PDB entry 8JW0 | electron microscopy, 2.90 A resolution | chains l and J of the 29 polymer chains in the assembly

[Chain l]
Name: Photosystem I PsaL
Source organism: Amphidinium carterae
Amino-acid sequence (253 residues; numbered 206 to 458; the number before each row is that of its first residue):
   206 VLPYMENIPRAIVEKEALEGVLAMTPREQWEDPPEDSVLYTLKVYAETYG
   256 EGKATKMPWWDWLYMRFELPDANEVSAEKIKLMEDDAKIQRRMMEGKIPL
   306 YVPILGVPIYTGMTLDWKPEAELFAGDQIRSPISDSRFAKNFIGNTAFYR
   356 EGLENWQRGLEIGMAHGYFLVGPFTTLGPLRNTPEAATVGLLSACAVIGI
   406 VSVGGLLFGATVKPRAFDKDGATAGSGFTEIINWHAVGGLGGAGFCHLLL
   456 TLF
Metal / ion sites: chlorophyll a Mg site 1 near Pro308 (its only coordinating residue here); chlorophyll a Mg site 2 near Glu366 (its only coordinating residue here)
Small-molecule neighbours:
  - beta-carotene (BCR), molecule 1: Phe353, Ile367, His371, Val406, Gly409, Gly410, Leu412, Phe413, Phe433, Ile437, His440
  - beta-carotene (BCR), molecule 2: Leu365, Met369, Ala370, Tyr373, Phe374, Val442, Gly446, Gly447, Phe450
  - beta-carotene (BCR), molecule 3: Phe379, Ser398, Ala401, Val402, Ile405
  - chlorophyll a (CLA), molecule 1: Trp265, Leu268, Tyr269, Phe272
  - chlorophyll a (CLA), molecule 2: Trp267, Leu268, Arg271, Phe272
  - chlorophyll a (CLA), molecule 3: Ile303, Pro304, Leu305, Tyr306, Val307, Pro308, Gly311, Pro313, Met318, Leu320, Trp322, Ser336, Pro337, Ile338
  - chlorophyll a (CLA), molecule 4: Val307, Pro308, Ile309, Leu310, Gly311, Pro313
  - chlorophyll a (CLA), molecule 5: Ile334, Ser336, Ile338, Ser339, Phe343, Ala344, Phe347, Ile348
  - chlorophyll a (CLA), molecule 6: Ile338, Phe343, Phe347, Thr351, Ala352, Phe353, Glu366, Ile367, Ala370, His371, Phe374
  - chlorophyll a (CLA), molecule 7: Phe347, Asn350, Thr351, Arg355, Leu358, Gln362, Glu366, Met369, Ala370, Phe450
  - chlorophyll a (CLA), molecule 8: His371, Phe374, Leu375, Val402, Val406, Phe413, Thr416, Val417
  - chlorophyll a (CLA), molecule 9: Tyr373, Phe374, Gly377, Pro378, Thr380, Thr381, Leu382, Phe450, Cys451, Leu454, Leu455, Leu457, Phe458
  - chlorophyll a (CLA), molecule 10: Phe374, Leu375, Pro378, Phe379, Leu382, Gly383, Pro384, Arg386
  - chlorophyll a (CLA), molecule 11: Pro384, Leu385, Val394, Leu397, Ser398
  - chlorophyll a (CLA), molecule 12: Thr393, Leu396, Leu397, Cys400, Leu445, Gly446, Gly449, His452, Leu453, Thr456
  - chlorophyll a (CLA), molecule 13: Leu397, Cys400, Ala401, Gly404, Ile405, Ser407, Val408, Asn438, Ala441, Val442, Leu445
  - chlorophyll a (CLA), molecule 14: Ile405, Val406, Gly409, Leu412, Phe413
  - chlorophyll a (CLA), molecule 15: Ser431, Thr434, Glu435, Asn438, Trp439, Val442
  - Dinoxanthin (UIX; [(1S,5R)-3,3,5-trimethyl-5-oxidanyl-4-[(3E,5E,7E,9E,11E,13E,15E,17E)-3,7,12,16-tetramethyl-18-[(1S,4S,6R)-2,2,6-trimethyl-4-oxidanyl-7-oxabicyclo[4.1.0]heptan-1-yl]octadeca-1,3,5,7,9,11,13,15,17-nonaenylidene]cyclohexyl] ethanoate), molecule 1: Leu305, Val307, Ile309, Thr316
  - Dinoxanthin (UIX), molecule 2: Trp361, Trp439, Leu453, Leu457

[Chain J]
Name: Chlorophyll a-chlorophyll c-peridinin-protein-complex I-3, acpPCI-3
Source organism: Amphidinium carterae
Amino-acid sequence (165 residues; numbered 83 to 247; the number before each row is that of its first residue):
    83 REAPKVLAGTGGPLPESFWDPAGFTNNKTDEELLFYRAAELKHGRIAMAA
   133 VVGWFTNASGFHYLGDLWLKKPASDNPIEAFNQLSLLGVFQMVFFIGCLE
   183 WLTTVPCPPPKDAPWDVIGMSDVLEEDTDENPMAEYKKIQMQELNNSRLA
   233 MVAIIGLIVQATTTG
Metal / ion sites: chlorophyll a Mg near Gln173 (its only coordinating residue here); Chlorophyll c1 Mg near Asn228 (its only coordinating residue here)
Small-molecule neighbours:
  - chlorophyll a (CLA), molecule 1: Leu89, Thr92, Gly93, Gly94, Ser99, Phe100, Trp101, Asp102, Phe106, Thr107, Leu115, Tyr118, Arg119, Ala121, Glu122, His125, Arg230, Met233, Val234, Ile237
  - chlorophyll a (CLA), molecule 2: Pro95, Leu96, Pro97, Lys220, Met223, Gln224, Asn227, Asn228, Leu231
  - chlorophyll a (CLA), molecule 3: Phe117, Tyr118, Ala121, His125, Ile237
  - chlorophyll a (CLA), molecule 4: Phe117, Ala120, Ala121, Lys124, His125, Ile128, Val175, Ile178, Gly179, Glu182, Thr186
  - chlorophyll a (CLA), molecule 5: Arg127, Met130, Trp197, Asp198, Val199, Ile200, Met202, Tyr218, Ile221, Gln222, Gln224, Glu225, Asn228
  - chlorophyll a (CLA), molecule 6: Ile128, Ala131, Ala132, Val134, Gly135, Thr138, Asn139, Phe143, His144, Tyr145, Leu146, Gly147, Asp148, Trp150, Ala162, Phe163, Leu166, Met174
  - chlorophyll a (CLA), molecule 7: Trp150, Leu166, Ser167, Leu169, Gly170, Gln173, Met174, Phe177
  - chlorophyll a (CLA), molecule 8: Phe176, Cys180, Trp183, Leu184, Pro188
  - chlorophyll a (CLA), molecule 9: Leu181, Leu184, Thr185, Ile200
  - chlorophyll a (CLA), molecule 10: Val234, Ala235, Ile237, Gly238, Val241, Gln242, Thr245, Thr246
  - Diadinoxanthin (DD6; (3S,3'R,5R,6S,7cis)-7',8'-didehydro-5,6-dihydro-5,6-epoxy-beta,beta-carotene-3,3'-diol), molecule 1: Gly93, Gly94, Pro95, Asn227, Arg230, Leu231, Val234
  - Diadinoxanthin (DD6), molecule 2: Trp101, Asp102, Pro103, Ala104, Phe106, His125, Ile128, Ala129, Ala132, Trp136, Asn139, Pro159, Ile160, Phe163, Met233, Val234, Ile236, Ile237
  - Diadinoxanthin (DD6), molecule 3: Lys124, Arg127, Ile128, Leu146, Leu149, Trp150, Phe177, Ile178, Leu181, Glu182, Val199
  - Chlorophyll c1 (KC1): Val134, Ile221, Gln224, Asn228, Leu231
  - Dinoxanthin (UIX; [(1S,5R)-3,3,5-trimethyl-5-oxidanyl-4-[(3E,5E,7E,9E,11E,13E,15E,17E)-3,7,12,16-tetramethyl-18-[(1S,4S,6R)-2,2,6-trimethyl-4-oxidanyl-7-oxabicyclo[4.1.0]heptan-1-yl]octadeca-1,3,5,7,9,11,13,15,17-nonaenylidene]cyclohexyl] ethanoate): Met130, Val133, Val134, Phe137, Asn228, Leu231, Ala232, Ala235, Leu239, Gln242

[Interface between chain l and chain J]
Contacting residue pairs - 47 pairs, chain l then chain J:
  Asp291(l) - Pro214(J)
  Ile294(l) - Glu212(J)
  Ile294(l) - Pro214(J)
  Gln295(l) - Asn213(J)
  Gln295(l) - Pro214(J)
  Gln295(l) - Met215(J)
  Met298(l) - Glu207(J)
  Met298(l) - Glu212(J)
  Met298(l) - Asn213(J)
  Lys302(l) - Glu207(J)
  Pro304(l) - Met215(J)  hydrophobic
  Tyr306(l) - Met215(J)
  Tyr315(l) - Met215(J)  hydrogen bond (side chain-backbone)
  Tyr315(l) - Glu217(J)
  Thr316(l) - Ile221(J)
  Gly317(l) - Glu217(J)  hydrogen bond (backbone-backbone)
  Gly317(l) - Tyr218(J)  hydrogen bond (backbone-backbone)
  Gly317(l) - Ile221(J)
  Met318(l) - Met202(J)  hydrophobic
  Met318(l) - Leu206(J)  hydrophobic
  Thr319(l) - Leu206(J)
  Thr319(l) - Glu207(J)  hydrogen bond
  Thr319(l) - Asn213(J)
  Leu320(l) - Val205(J)
  Asp321(l) - Val205(J)  hydrogen bond (backbone-backbone)
  Asp321(l) - Glu207(J)
  Arg335(l) - Asp204(J)  hydrogen bond (side chain-backbone)
  Arg335(l) - Val205(J)
  Pro337(l) - Met202(J)  hydrophobic
  Pro337(l) - Val205(J)  hydrophobic
  Asp340(l) - Val205(J)
  Ser341(l) - Ile200(J)  hydrogen bond (side chain-backbone)
  Ser341(l) - Gly201(J)
  Ser341(l) - Val205(J)
  Arg342(l) - Pro190(J)
  Arg342(l) - Pro192(J)
  Arg342(l) - Ile200(J)
  Arg342(l) - Gly201(J)  hydrogen bond (backbone-backbone)
  Arg342(l) - Asp204(J)  salt bridge
  Phe343(l) - Cys189(J)
  Phe343(l) - Val199(J)
  Phe343(l) - Ile200(J)  hydrogen bond (backbone-backbone)
  Lys345(l) - Asp204(J)  salt bridge
  Asn346(l) - Pro188(J)
  Asn346(l) - Cys189(J)  hydrogen bond (backbone-side chain)
  Phe347(l) - Cys189(J)  hydrogen bond (backbone-side chain)
  Asn350(l) - Pro188(J)  hydrogen bond (side chain-backbone)
Interface residues without a listed pair, chain l (25 interface residues in all): Ser336
Interface residues without a listed pair, chain J (22 interface residues in all): Leu184, Thr185, Glu208

[Summary]
25 residues of chain l face 22 of chain J across their interface, with 12 hydrogen bonds and 2 salt bridges.
Polar contacts include Arg342(l)-Asp204(J), Lys345(l)-Asp204(J) and Tyr315(l)-Met215(J). 2 chlorophyll a
molecules and one Dinoxanthin molecule are bound between chain l and chain J.
Chain l is Photosystem I PsaL and chain J is Chlorophyll a-chlorophyll c-peridinin-protein-complex I-3,
acpPCI-3, both from Amphidinium carterae; the structure, PSI-AcpPCI supercomplex from Amphidinium carterae,
was determined by electron microscopy (same publication as 8JZE and 8JZF).
